PDB entry 9KI0 | electron microscopy, 2.65 A resolution | chains A and C of the 4 polymer chains in the assembly

Chain A:
Name: Helicase/UvrB N-terminal domain-containing protein
From: Vibrio cholerae O1 biovar El Tor str. N16961
UniProtKB: Q9KR72 (Q9KR72_VIBCH); residues 1-1190 here correspond to UniProt positions 31-1220 (UniProt number = residue number + 30)
Chain sequence (1195 residues; each row starts with the number of its first residue; numbers below 1 keep their minus sign (Gly-4 is residue -4)):
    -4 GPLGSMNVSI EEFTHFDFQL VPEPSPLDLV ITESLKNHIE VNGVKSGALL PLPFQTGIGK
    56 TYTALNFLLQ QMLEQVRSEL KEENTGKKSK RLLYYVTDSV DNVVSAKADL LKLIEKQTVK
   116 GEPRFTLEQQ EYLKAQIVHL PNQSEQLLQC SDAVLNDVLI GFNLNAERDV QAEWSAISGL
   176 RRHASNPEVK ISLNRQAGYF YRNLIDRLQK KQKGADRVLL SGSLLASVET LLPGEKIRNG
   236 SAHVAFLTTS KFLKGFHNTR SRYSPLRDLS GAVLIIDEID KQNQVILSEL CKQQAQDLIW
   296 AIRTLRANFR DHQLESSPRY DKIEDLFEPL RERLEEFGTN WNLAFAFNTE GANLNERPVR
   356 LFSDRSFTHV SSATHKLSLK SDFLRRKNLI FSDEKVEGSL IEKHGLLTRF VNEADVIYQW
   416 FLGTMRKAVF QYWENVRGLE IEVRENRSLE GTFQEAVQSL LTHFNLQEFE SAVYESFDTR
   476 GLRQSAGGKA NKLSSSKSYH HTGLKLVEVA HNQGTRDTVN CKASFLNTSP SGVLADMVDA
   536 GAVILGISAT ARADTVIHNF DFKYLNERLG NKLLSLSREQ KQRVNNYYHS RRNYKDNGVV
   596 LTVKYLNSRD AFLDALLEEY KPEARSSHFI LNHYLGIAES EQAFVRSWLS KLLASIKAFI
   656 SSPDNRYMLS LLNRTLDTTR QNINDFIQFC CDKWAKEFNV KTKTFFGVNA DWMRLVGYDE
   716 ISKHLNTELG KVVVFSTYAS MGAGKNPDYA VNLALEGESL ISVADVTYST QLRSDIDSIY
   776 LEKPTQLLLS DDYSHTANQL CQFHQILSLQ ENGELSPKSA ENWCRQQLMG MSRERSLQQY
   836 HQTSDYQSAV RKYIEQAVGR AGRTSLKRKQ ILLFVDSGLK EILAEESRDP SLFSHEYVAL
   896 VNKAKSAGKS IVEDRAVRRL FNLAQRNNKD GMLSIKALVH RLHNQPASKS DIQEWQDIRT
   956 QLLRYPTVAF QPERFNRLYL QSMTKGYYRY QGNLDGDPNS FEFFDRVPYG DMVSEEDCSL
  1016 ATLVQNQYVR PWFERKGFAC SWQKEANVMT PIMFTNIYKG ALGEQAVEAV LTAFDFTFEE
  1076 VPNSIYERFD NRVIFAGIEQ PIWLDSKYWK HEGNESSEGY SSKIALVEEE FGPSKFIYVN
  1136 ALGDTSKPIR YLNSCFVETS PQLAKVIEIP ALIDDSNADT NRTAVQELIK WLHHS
Disordered / not traced: -4 to 0, 79-81, 391-395, 437-439, 479-484
Construct notes: expression tag (-4 to 0)
Ion coordination: Mg2+: Thr56, Asp272 (together with ATP-gamma-S)
Residues lining bound ligands: ATP-gamma-S (AGS; phosphothiophosphoric acid-adenylate ester): Gln50, Thr51, Gly52, Ile53, Gly54, Lys55, Thr56, Tyr57, Asp104, Asp272, Glu273, Ala544, Tyr582, Arg586, Gly739, Asn741, Asp743, Tyr763, Gln851, Arg855, Arg858

Chain C:
Molecule: 10-nt DNA strand
Sequence (10 nucleotides; numbered 2 to 11; the number before each row is that of its first residue):
     2 CTTTTTTTTT

Interface between chain A and chain C:
Contacting residue pairs (52):
  Asp93(A) - DT8(C)  sugar contact
  Ser94(A) - DT8(C)  phosphate contact
  Val95(A) - DT8(C)  hydrogen bond to the phosphate
  Val95(A) - DT9(C)  phosphate contact
  Asn137(A) - DT9(C)  hydrogen bond to the phosphate
  Asn137(A) - DT10(C)  phosphate contact
  Gln138(A) - DT10(C)  hydrogen bond to the phosphate
  Arg190(A) - DT11(C)  base contact
  Gly193(A) - DT11(C)  base contact
  Tyr194(A) - DT11(C)  stacking on the base
  Arg197(A) - DT11(C)  hydrogen bond to the phosphate
  Thr243(A) - DT8(C)  hydrogen bond to the phosphate
  Thr243(A) - DT9(C)  hydrogen bond to the phosphate
  Ser245(A) - DT8(C)  sugar contact
  Ser245(A) - DT9(C)  sugar contact
  Lys246(A) - DT9(C)  sugar contact
  Lys246(A) - DT10(C)  salt bridge to the phosphate
  Lys249(A) - DT9(C)  phosphate contact
  Lys249(A) - DT10(C)  hydrogen bond to the sugar
  Arg257(A) - DT10(C)  salt bridge to the phosphate
  Lys287(A) - DT9(C)  base contact
  Phe639(A) - DT4(C)  stacking on the base
  Asn668(A) - DT5(C)  sugar contact
  Asn668(A) - DT6(C)  sugar contact
  Arg669(A) - DT5(C)  salt bridge to the phosphate
  Arg669(A) - DT6(C)  phosphate contact
  Thr670(A) - DT6(C)  hydrogen bond to the phosphate
  Arg675(A) - DT6(C)  salt bridge to the phosphate
  Asn704(A) - DT7(C)  phosphate contact
  Ala705(A) - DT7(C)  hydrogen bond to the phosphate
  Ala705(A) - DT8(C)  phosphate contact
  Arg709(A) - DT8(C)  salt bridge to the phosphate
  Ala734(A) - DT6(C)  phosphate contact
  Ala734(A) - DT7(C)  sugar contact
  Ser735(A) - DT6(C)  phosphate contact
  Ser735(A) - DT7(C)  hydrogen bond to the phosphate
  Thr780(A) - DT4(C)  phosphate contact
  Thr780(A) - DT5(C)  hydrogen bond to the phosphate
  Gln781(A) - DT4(C)  hydrogen bond to the phosphate
  Gln781(A) - DT5(C)  hydrogen bond to the phosphate
  Ser785(A) - DT5(C)  hydrogen bond to the base
  Asp787(A) - DT6(C)  base contact
  Asp787(A) - DT7(C)  base contact
  Arg828(A) - DT5(C)  hydrogen bond to the base
  Glu829(A) - DC2(C)  base contact
  Glu829(A) - DT3(C)  sugar contact
  Arg830(A) - DC2(C)  hydrogen bond to the sugar
  Leu832(A) - DT3(C)  phosphate contact
  Leu832(A) - DT4(C)  phosphate contact
  Gln833(A) - DC2(C)  hydrogen bond to the phosphate
  Gln833(A) - DT3(C)  phosphate contact
  His836(A) - DT3(C)  phosphate contact
Other interface residues (no listed pair), chain A (37 interface residues in all): Thr732, Leu783

Summary:
37 residues of chain A face 10 of chain C across their interface, with 17 hydrogen bonds, 5 salt bridges and 2
aromatic stacking contacts. Polar pairs include Ser785(A)-DT5(C), Arg828(A)-DT5(C) and Lys249(A)-DT10(C).
Chain A binds ATP-gamma-S. Thr56(A) and Asp272(A) form the Mg2+ site.
Here chain A is Helicase/UvrB N-terminal domain-containing protein (Vibrio cholerae O1 biovar El Tor str.
N16961) and chain C is a 10-nt DNA strand. Entry 9KI0 (structure of DdmD dimer with ssDNA with AGS) was
determined by electron microscopy (same publication as 9KHV and 9KHZ).
